4CBN - chain A; structure by X-ray diffraction, 1.80 A resolution.

== Chain A ==
Name: Complement factor D
Organism: Homo sapiens
Notes: EC 3.4.21.46
UniProtKB: P00746 (CFAD_HUMAN); residues 1-228 here correspond to UniProt positions 26-253 (UniProt number = residue number + 25)
Amino-acid sequence (228 residues; each row starts with the number of its first residue):
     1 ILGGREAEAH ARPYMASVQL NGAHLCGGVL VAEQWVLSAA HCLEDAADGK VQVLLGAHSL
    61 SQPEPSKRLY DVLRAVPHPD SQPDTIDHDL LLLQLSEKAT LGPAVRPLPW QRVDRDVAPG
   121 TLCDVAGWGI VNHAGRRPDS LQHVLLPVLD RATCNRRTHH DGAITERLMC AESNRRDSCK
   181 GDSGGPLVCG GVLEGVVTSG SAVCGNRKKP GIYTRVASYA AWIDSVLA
Sequence notes: engineered mutation Ala-202 (Arg227 in P00746)
Disulfide bonds: Cys-26/Cys-42, Cys-123/Cys-189, Cys-154/Cys-170, Cys-179/Cys-204
Reported in the primary citation:
  - mutagenesis - R202A: increased catalytic activity on artificial peptides (proposed by the authors, not directly observed)
  - mutagenesis - R202A: unchanged stability

== Summary ==
From the paper: R202A increases catalytic activity on artificial peptides; R202A leaves stability unchanged.
Chain A is Complement factor D (Homo sapiens); the structure, Crystal structure of Complement Factor D mutant
R202A after conventional refinement, was determined by X-ray diffraction together with 4CBO from the same
study.
